Entry 8VZO (electron microscopy, 2.49 A resolution); this record covers chains A and B of the 3 polymer chains in the assembly.

Chain A:
Name: Feline leukemia virus subgroup C cellular receptor 2
Organism: Mus musculus
UniProtKB: A0A0R4J0E9 (A0A0R4J0E9_MOUSE); numbering as in UniProt (aligned over 1-551)
Sequence (551 residues; row label = number of the first residue in the row):
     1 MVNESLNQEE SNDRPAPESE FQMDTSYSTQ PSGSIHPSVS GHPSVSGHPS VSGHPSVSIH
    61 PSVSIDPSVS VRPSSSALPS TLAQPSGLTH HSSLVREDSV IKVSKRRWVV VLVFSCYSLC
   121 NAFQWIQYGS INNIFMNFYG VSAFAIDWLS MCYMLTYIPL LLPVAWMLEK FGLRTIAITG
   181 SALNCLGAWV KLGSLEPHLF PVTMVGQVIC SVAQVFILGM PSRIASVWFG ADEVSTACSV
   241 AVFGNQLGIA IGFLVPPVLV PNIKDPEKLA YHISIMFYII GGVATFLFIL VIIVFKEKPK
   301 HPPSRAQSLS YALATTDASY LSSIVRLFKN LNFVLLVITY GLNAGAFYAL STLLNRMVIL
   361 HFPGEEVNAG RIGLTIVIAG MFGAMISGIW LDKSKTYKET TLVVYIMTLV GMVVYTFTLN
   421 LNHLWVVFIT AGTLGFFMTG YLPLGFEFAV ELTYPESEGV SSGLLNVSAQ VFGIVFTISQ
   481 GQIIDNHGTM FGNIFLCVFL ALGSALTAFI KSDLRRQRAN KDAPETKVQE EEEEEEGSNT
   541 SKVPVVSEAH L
Unresolved in the structure: 1-98, 313-318, 521-551
Small-molecule neighbours: choline ion (CHT): Ser118, Asn121, Ala122, Trp125, Tyr153, Gln214, Leu218, Asn245, Ile249
What the authors report for this chain:
  - binding site for choline ion: Asn121, Ala122, Trp125, Tyr153, Gln214, Leu218, Asn245, Ile249

Chain B:
Name: Fab FLV23 heavy chain
Organism: synthetic construct
Notes: antibody fragment or engineered binder
Sequence (240 residues; numbered 1 to 240; the number before each row is that of its first residue):
     1 EISEVQLVES GGGLVQPGGS LRLSCAASGF NLSSYSIHWV RQAPGKGLEW VASISSYYGS
    61 TSYADSVKGR FTISADTSKN TAYLQMNSLR AEDTAVYYCA RSSRYEFFYS NSWWYWPAMD
   121 YWGQGTLVTV SSASTKGPSV FPLAPSSKST SGGTAALGCL VKDYFPEPVT VSWNSGALTS
   181 GVHTFPAVLQ SSGLYSLSSV VTVPSSSLGT QTYICNVNHK PSNTKVDKKV EPKSCDKTHT
Unresolved in the structure: 130-240
Cystine bridges: Cys25-Cys99

How chain A and chain B interact:
Residue-residue contacts (40):
  Ser142(A) with Tyr57(B); Tyr58(B); Gly59(B)
  Ala143(A) with Tyr57(B), hydrogen bond (backbone-backbone)
  Phe144(A) with Tyr57(B), hydrogen bond (backbone-backbone); Tyr58(B), hydrophobic; Phe108(B), hydrophobic
  Asp147(A) with Tyr57(B), hydrogen bond; Phe108(B)
  Trp148(A) with Phe108(B), hydrophobic
  Met151(A) with Phe108(B), hydrophobic; Tyr109(B), hydrogen bond
  Met154(A) with Tyr109(B)
  Tyr348(A) with Tyr109(B), hydrogen bond
  Leu353(A) with Phe107(B), hydrophobic
  Arg356(A) with Tyr105(B)
  Ile359(A) with Asn31(B)
  Leu360(A) with Glu1(B); Ile2(B)
  His361(A) with Glu1(B), hydrogen bond (backbone-backbone); Ile2(B)
  Pro363(A) with Glu1(B); Ser3(B)
  Asn420(A) with Ile2(B)
  Asn422(A) with Glu1(B)
  Ile474(A) with Tyr109(B), hydrophobic
  Thr477(A) with Phe107(B); Tyr109(B)
  Ile478(A) with Tyr109(B), hydrophobic; Asn111(B); Trp113(B), hydrophobic
  Gly481(A) with Phe107(B)
  Gln482(A) with Asn111(B); Trp113(B); Trp114(B); Tyr115(B), hydrogen bond (side chain-backbone)
  Asp485(A) with Ser103(B); Tyr105(B), hydrogen bond (side chain-backbone)
  Asn486(A) with Tyr115(B)
  His487(A) with Tyr115(B), hydrogen bond
Also at the interface, not in a pair above, chain A (27 interface residues in all): Thr352, Asn355, Glu366
Also at the interface, not in a pair above, chain B (19 interface residues in all): Tyr35, Arg104, Ser112

Summary:
27 residues of chain A and 19 residues of chain B are in contact, with 9 hydrogen bonds. Among the polar pairs
are Asp147(A)-Tyr57(B), Met151(A)-Tyr109(B) and Tyr348(A)-Tyr109(B). Chain A binds choline ion. The paper
reports a binding site for choline ion at Asn121(A), Ala122(A) and Trp125(A) among others.
Chain A is Feline leukemia virus subgroup C cellular receptor 2 (Mus musculus) and chain B is Fab FLV23 heavy
chain (synthetic construct); the structure, Cryo-EM structure of FLVCR2 in the outward-facing state with
choline bound, was determined by electron microscopy (same publication as 8VZN).
